PDB entry 8I7U | X-ray diffraction, 2.49 A resolution | chains C and F

== Chain C (and F) ==
Molecule: 8-amino-7-oxononanoate synthase
Source organism: Streptomyces albogriseolus 1-36
Notes: EC 2.3.1.47; chain F of this document is another copy of the same molecule, construct and numbering; everything in this record applies to it too
UniProt: A0A6B9KSL0 (A0A6B9KSL0_STRAO); residue numbers follow UniProt; this construct covers 11-404
Sequence (394 residues; numbered 11 to 404; the number before each row is that of its first residue):
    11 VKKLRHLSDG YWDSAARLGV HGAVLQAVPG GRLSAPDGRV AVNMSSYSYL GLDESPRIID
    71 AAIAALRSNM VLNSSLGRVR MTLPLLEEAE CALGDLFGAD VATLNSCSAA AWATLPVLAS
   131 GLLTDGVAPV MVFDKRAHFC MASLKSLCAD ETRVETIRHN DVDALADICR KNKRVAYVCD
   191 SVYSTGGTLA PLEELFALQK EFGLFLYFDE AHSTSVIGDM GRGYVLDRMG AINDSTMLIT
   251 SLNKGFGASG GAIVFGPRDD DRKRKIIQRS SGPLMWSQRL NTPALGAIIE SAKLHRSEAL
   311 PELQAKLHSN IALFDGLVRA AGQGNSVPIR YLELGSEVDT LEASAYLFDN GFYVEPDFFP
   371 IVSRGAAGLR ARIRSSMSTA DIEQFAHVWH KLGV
Not modelled in the structure: 11 (chain F: 11-14)
Construct notes: engineered mutation Gly-87 (Ser in A0A6B9KSL0)
Covalent attachments: pyridoxal phosphate (PLP) linked to Lys-254

== Interface between chain C and chain F ==
Contacting residue pairs - 162 pairs, chain C then chain F:
  Arg-15(C) / Ile-276(F)
  Asp-19(C) / Arg-279(F)  salt bridge
  Trp-22(C) / Arg-279(F)
  Trp-22(C) / Met-285(F)  hydrophobic
  Asp-23(C) / Lys-275(F)  salt bridge
  Asp-23(C) / Arg-279(F)  salt bridge
  Gly-29(C) / Met-91(F)
  Val-30(C) / Met-91(F)
  His-31(C) / Arg-90(F)  hydrogen bond
  His-31(C) / Met-91(F)
  Gly-32(C) / Arg-90(F)  hydrogen bond (backbone-backbone)
  Gly-32(C) / Met-91(F)
  Ala-33(C) / Met-91(F)  hydrogen bond (backbone-side chain)
  Ala-33(C) / Thr-92(F)  hydrogen bond (backbone-backbone)
  Val-34(C) / Thr-92(F)
  Val-34(C) / Leu-93(F)
  Val-34(C) / Pro-94(F)  hydrophobic
  Val-34(C) / Glu-97(F)
  Leu-35(C) / Leu-86(F)
  Leu-35(C) / Met-91(F)  hydrophobic
  Leu-35(C) / Thr-92(F)  hydrogen bond (backbone-backbone)
  Leu-35(C) / Leu-93(F)
  Leu-35(C) / Pro-94(F)
  Gln-36(C) / Asn-79(F)  hydrogen bond
  Gln-36(C) / Leu-93(F)
  Gln-36(C) / Pro-94(F)
  Ala-37(C) / Val-81(F)  hydrophobic
  Ala-37(C) / Leu-93(F)
  Leu-43(C) / Leu-86(F)  hydrophobic
  Asn-53(C) / Leu-86(F)  hydrogen bond (side chain-backbone)
  Asn-53(C) / Val-89(F)
  Ser-55(C) / Gly-87(F)
  Ser-55(C) / Val-89(F)
  Ser-56(C) / Gly-87(F)
  Tyr-57(C) / Gly-87(F)  hydrogen bond (backbone-backbone)
  Tyr-57(C) / Arg-88(F)
  Asp-63(C) / Met-80(F)
  Asp-63(C) / Val-81(F)
  Ile-69(C) / Met-80(F)
  Ala-72(C) / Leu-76(F)  hydrophobic
  Ile-73(C) / Ile-73(F)  hydrophobic
  Ile-73(C) / Leu-76(F)  hydrophobic
  Ile-73(C) / Arg-77(F)
  Leu-76(C) / Ala-72(F)  hydrophobic
  Leu-76(C) / Ile-73(F)  hydrophobic
  Arg-77(C) / Ile-73(F)
  Arg-77(C) / Arg-77(F)
  Asn-79(C) / Gln-36(F)  hydrogen bond
  Met-80(C) / Asp-63(F)
  Met-80(C) / Ile-69(F)
  Val-81(C) / Ala-37(F)  hydrophobic
  Val-81(C) / Asp-63(F)
  Leu-82(C) / Ile-69(F)  hydrophobic
  Leu-82(C) / Gly-257(F)
  Leu-82(C) / Ala-297(F)  hydrophobic
  Asn-83(C) / Asn-253(F)  hydrogen bond
  Asn-83(C) / Ala-258(F)
  Leu-86(C) / Leu-35(F)
  Leu-86(C) / Ala-37(F)
  Leu-86(C) / Leu-43(F)  hydrophobic
  Leu-86(C) / Asn-53(F)  hydrogen bond (backbone-side chain)
  Gly-87(C) / Ser-56(F)
  Gly-87(C) / Tyr-57(F)  hydrogen bond (backbone-backbone)
  Arg-88(C) / Tyr-57(F)
  Arg-88(C) / Ser-251(F)
  Arg-88(C) / Asn-253(F)  hydrogen bond
  Arg-88(C) / Lys-254(F)
  Val-89(C) / Asn-53(F)
  Val-89(C) / Ser-55(F)
  Val-89(C) / Ser-56(F)
  Val-89(C) / Tyr-363(F)  hydrophobic
  Val-89(C) / Glu-365(F)
  Arg-90(C) / His-31(F)  hydrogen bond
  Arg-90(C) / Gly-32(F)  hydrogen bond (backbone-backbone)
  Arg-90(C) / Glu-365(F)  salt bridge
  Arg-90(C) / Pro-366(F)  hydrogen bond (side chain-backbone)
  Arg-90(C) / Asp-367(F)  salt bridge
  Arg-90(C) / Ile-371(F)
  Met-91(C) / Gly-29(F)
  Met-91(C) / Val-30(F)
  Met-91(C) / His-31(F)
  Met-91(C) / Gly-32(F)
  Met-91(C) / Ala-33(F)  hydrogen bond (side chain-backbone)
  Met-91(C) / Leu-35(F)  hydrophobic
  Met-91(C) / Tyr-363(F)  hydrophobic
  Thr-92(C) / Ala-33(F)  hydrogen bond (backbone-backbone)
  Thr-92(C) / Val-34(F)
  Thr-92(C) / Leu-35(F)  hydrogen bond (backbone-backbone)
  Leu-93(C) / Val-34(F)
  Leu-93(C) / Leu-35(F)
  Leu-93(C) / Gln-36(F)
  Leu-93(C) / Ala-37(F)
  Pro-94(C) / Val-34(F)
  Pro-94(C) / Leu-35(F)
  Pro-94(C) / Gln-36(F)
  Glu-97(C) / Val-34(F)
  Asn-115(C) / Asn-115(F)
  Asn-115(C) / Ser-116(F)
  Asn-115(C) / Gln-288(F)
  Ser-116(C) / Asn-115(F)
  Ser-116(C) / Ser-287(F)
  Ser-116(C) / Gln-288(F)
  Ser-118(C) / Trp-122(F)
  Ser-118(C) / Trp-286(F)  hydrogen bond
  Ser-118(C) / Ser-287(F)  hydrogen bond
  Trp-122(C) / Ser-118(F)
  Trp-122(C) / Trp-122(F)  hydrophobic
  Trp-122(C) / Cys-150(F)
  Trp-122(C) / Ser-153(F)
  Trp-122(C) / Leu-154(F)  hydrophobic
  Leu-132(C) / Arg-15(F)
  His-148(C) / Trp-286(F)
  Phe-149(C) / Ser-281(F)
  Phe-149(C) / Trp-286(F)  hydrophobic
  Cys-150(C) / Trp-122(F)
  Cys-150(C) / Trp-286(F)  hydrophobic
  Ser-153(C) / Trp-122(F)  hydrogen bond
  Ser-153(C) / Leu-157(F)
  Leu-154(C) / Trp-122(F)  hydrophobic
  Ser-156(C) / Ser-156(F)
  Ser-156(C) / Asp-160(F)  hydrogen bond
  Leu-157(C) / Ser-153(F)
  Leu-157(C) / Leu-157(F)  hydrophobic
  Asp-160(C) / Ser-156(F)  hydrogen bond
  Ser-251(C) / Arg-88(F)
  Ser-251(C) / Gln-288(F)
  Asn-253(C) / Asn-83(F)  hydrogen bond
  Asn-253(C) / Arg-88(F)  hydrogen bond
  Asn-253(C) / Gln-288(F)
  Lys-254(C) / Arg-88(F)
  Ala-258(C) / Leu-82(F)  hydrophobic
  Ser-259(C) / Gln-288(F)
  Ser-259(C) / Asn-291(F)  hydrogen bond
  Gly-260(C) / Gln-288(F)  hydrogen bond (backbone-side chain)
  Arg-279(C) / Asp-19(F)
  Arg-279(C) / Trp-22(F)
  Arg-279(C) / Asp-23(F)  salt bridge
  Ser-281(C) / Phe-149(F)
  Met-285(C) / Trp-22(F)  hydrophobic
  Trp-286(C) / Ser-118(F)
  Trp-286(C) / His-148(F)
  Trp-286(C) / Phe-149(F)
  Trp-286(C) / Cys-150(F)  hydrophobic
  Ser-287(C) / Ser-116(F)
  Ser-287(C) / Ser-118(F)  hydrogen bond
  Gln-288(C) / Asn-115(F)
  Gln-288(C) / Ser-116(F)
  Gln-288(C) / Ser-251(F)
  Gln-288(C) / Asn-253(F)
  Gln-288(C) / Gly-260(F)  hydrogen bond (side chain-backbone)
  Asn-291(C) / Ser-259(F)  hydrogen bond
  Asn-291(C) / Asn-291(F)  hydrogen bond
  Asn-291(C) / Ala-294(F)
  Pro-293(C) / Pro-293(F)  hydrophobic
  Ala-294(C) / Asn-291(F)
  Ala-297(C) / Leu-82(F)  hydrophobic
  Tyr-363(C) / Val-89(F)  hydrophobic
  Tyr-363(C) / Met-91(F)  hydrophobic
  Glu-365(C) / Arg-90(F)  salt bridge
  Pro-366(C) / Arg-90(F)  hydrogen bond (backbone-side chain)
  Asp-367(C) / Arg-90(F)  salt bridge
  Ile-371(C) / Arg-90(F)
Interface residues without a listed pair, chain C (78 interface residues in all): Ile-68, Cys-117, Gly-257, Gly-261, Lys-275
Interface residues without a listed pair, chain F (79 interface residues in all): Ile-68, Cys-117, Leu-132, Gly-261

== Overview ==
78 residues of chain C face 79 of chain F across their interface; the contacts include 33 hydrogen bonds and 8
salt bridges. Among the polar pairs are Asp-19(C)/Arg-279(F), Asp-23(C)/Lys-275(F) and Asp-23(C)/Arg-279(F).
Both chains are 8-amino-7-oxononanoate synthase (Streptomyces albogriseolus 1-36). Entry 8I7U (Crystal
structure of alpha-Oxoamine Synthase Alb29 with PLP cofactor) was determined by X-ray diffraction together
with 8XHA, 8XHD and 8XHK from the same study.
